Entry 9IZ2 (electron microscopy, 2.79 A resolution); this record covers chains A and C of the 3 polymer chains in the assembly.

[Chain A (and C)]
Protein: CTP synthase
Source organism: Drosophila melanogaster
Notes: EC 6.3.4.2; chain C of this document is another copy of the same molecule, construct and numbering; everything in this record applies to it too
UniProtKB: Q9VUL1 (PYRG_DROME); numbering as in UniProt (aligned over 1-556)
Amino-acid sequence (556 residues; each row starts with the number of its first residue):
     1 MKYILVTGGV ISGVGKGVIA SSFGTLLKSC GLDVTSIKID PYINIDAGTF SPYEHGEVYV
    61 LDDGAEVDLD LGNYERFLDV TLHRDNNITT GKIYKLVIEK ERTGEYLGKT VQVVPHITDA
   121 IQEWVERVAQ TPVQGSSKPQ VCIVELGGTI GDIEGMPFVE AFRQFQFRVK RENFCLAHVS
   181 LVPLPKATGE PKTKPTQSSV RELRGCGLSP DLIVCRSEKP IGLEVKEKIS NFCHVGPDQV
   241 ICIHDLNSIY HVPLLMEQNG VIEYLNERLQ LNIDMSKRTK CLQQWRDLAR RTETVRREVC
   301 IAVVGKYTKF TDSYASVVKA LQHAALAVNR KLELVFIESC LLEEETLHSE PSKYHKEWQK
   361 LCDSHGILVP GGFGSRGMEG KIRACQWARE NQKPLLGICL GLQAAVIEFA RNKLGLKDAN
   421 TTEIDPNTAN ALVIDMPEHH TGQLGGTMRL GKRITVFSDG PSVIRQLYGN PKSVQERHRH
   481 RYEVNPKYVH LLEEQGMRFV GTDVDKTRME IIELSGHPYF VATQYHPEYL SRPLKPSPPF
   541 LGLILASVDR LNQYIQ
Swiss-Prot annotation at these positions:
  - active site (For GATase activity): C399, H526, E528
Covalent attachments: 6-diazenyl-5-oxo-L-norleucine (DON) linked to C399
Ion coordination: Mg2+: D70, E145 (together with 2'-deoxyadenosine-5'-diphosphate, 5ZL)
Residues lining bound ligands:
  - 5ZL ([[(2R,3S,4R,5R)-3,4-bis(oxidanyl)-5-(2-oxidanyl-4-phosphonooxy-pyrimidin-1-yl)oxolan-2-yl]methoxy-oxidanyl-phosphoryl] phosphono hydrogen phosphate): S12, K16, K38, D40, P41, Y42, H55, D68, D70, E145, G147, G148, D152, E154
  - 2'-deoxyadenosine-5'-diphosphate (DAT): S12, G13, V14, G15, K16, G17, V18, L69, D70, N73, E145, R216, I243, H244, D245, L246, V252, D312
  - 2'-deoxyguanosine-5'-triphosphate (DGT): G48, T49, F50, S51, P52, K306, Y307, F373, G374, R376, L444, M448, R479, R481
  - 6-diazenyl-5-oxo-L-norleucine (DON): G371, G372, F373, I398, L400, Q403, E423, R479, H480, R481, Y482, H526

[Chain A / chain C interface]
Pairs across the interface (36):
  Y42(A) - T110(C)
  Y42(A) - V111(C)
  I43(A) - V111(C)  hydrogen bond (backbone-backbone)
  I43(A) - Q112(C)
  I43(A) - I117(C)  hydrophobic
  N44(A) - E101(C)
  N44(A) - K109(C)
  N44(A) - T110(C)
  N44(A) - V111(C)  hydrogen bond (side chain-backbone)
  I45(A) - E101(C)  hydrogen bond (backbone-side chain)
  I45(A) - R102(C)
  D46(A) - R102(C)  salt bridge
  T49(A) - E101(C)  hydrogen bond
  T49(A) - L107(C)
  T49(A) - G108(C)  hydrogen bond (backbone-backbone)
  T49(A) - K109(C)
  F50(A) - K109(C)
  F50(A) - T110(C)
  S51(A) - G108(C)  hydrogen bond (backbone-backbone)
  E54(A) - G108(C)
  E54(A) - K109(C)
  E54(A) - T110(C)  hydrogen bond
  H55(A) - T110(C)  hydrogen bond
  G91(A) - I98(C)
  Y94(A) - Y94(C)  hydrophobic
  I98(A) - G91(C)
  I98(A) - K95(C)
  I153(A) - V114(C)  hydrophobic
  E154(A) - Q112(C)
  E154(A) - V113(C)  hydrogen bond (side chain-backbone)
  Q443(A) - R102(C)  hydrogen bond (side chain-backbone)
  Q443(A) - T103(C)
  L444(A) - R102(C)
  L444(A) - T103(C)  hydrogen bond (backbone-backbone)
  L444(A) - L107(C)  hydrophobic
  G445(A) - R102(C)
Also at the interface, not in a pair above, chain A (22 interface residues in all): T90, K95, G442, G446
Also at the interface, not in a pair above, chain C (19 interface residues in all): T90, G104, Y106

[In short]
22 residues of chain A and 19 residues of chain C are in contact; the contacts include 11 hydrogen bonds and 1
salt bridge. Polar pairs include D46(A)-R102(C), N44(A)-V111(C) and I45(A)-E101(C). Bound to chain A:
2'-deoxyadenosine-5'-diphosphate, 2'-deoxyguanosine-5'-triphosphate and compound 5ZL. Covalently linked
6-diazenyl-5-oxo-L-norleucine: at C399(A).
Chain A and chain C are both CTP synthase (Drosophila melanogaster); the structure, Focus refinement dmCTPS
bound with dATP dUTP dGTP and DON, was determined by electron microscopy (same publication as 9IZ1).
